8J90 - chains B and J of the 11 polymer chains in the assembly; structure by electron microscopy, 4.71 A resolution (low resolution: residue-level contacts below are approximate; hydrogen-bond / salt-bridge calls are withheld).

# Chain B
Molecule: Histone H4
From: Arabidopsis thaliana
Reference sequence: P59259 (H4_ARATH); residues 0-102 here correspond to UniProt positions 1-103 (UniProt number = residue number + 1)
Chain sequence (106 residues; row label = number of the first residue in the row; numbers below 1 keep their minus sign (Gly-3 is residue -3)):
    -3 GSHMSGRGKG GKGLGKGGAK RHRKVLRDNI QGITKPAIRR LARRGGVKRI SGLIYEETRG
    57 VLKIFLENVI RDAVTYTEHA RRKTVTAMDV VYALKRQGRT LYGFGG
Disordered / not traced: -3 to 22, 102
Sequence notes: expression tag (-3 to -1)
Swiss-Prot annotation at these positions:
  - DNA-binding region: Lys16 to Lys20

# Chain J
Molecule: 169-nt DNA strand
From: synthetic construct
Sequence (169 nucleotides; each row starts with the number of its first residue; numbers below 1 keep their minus sign (DA-73 is residue -73)):
   -73 ATCGGATGTA TATATCTGAC ACGTGCCTGG AGACTAGGGA GTAATCCCCT TGGCGGTTAA
   -13 AACGCGGGGG ACAGCGCGTA CGTGCGTTTA AGCGGTGCTA GAGCTGTCTA CGACCAATTG
    47 AGCGGCCTCG GCACCGGATT CTCAGGCCTG GCTCGCGATA GGGTCCGAT
Disordered / not traced: -73 to -51, 61-95

# Interface between chain B and chain J
Contacting residue pairs (12):
  Arg35(B) - DG8(J)
  Arg45(B) - DC7(J)
  Arg45(B) - DG8(J)
  Ile46(B) - DC7(J)
  Ile46(B) - DG8(J)
  Ser47(B) - DC7(J)
  Gly48(B) - DC7(J)
  Arg78(B) - DA28(J)
  Arg78(B) - DG29(J)
  Lys79(B) - DG27(J)
  Lys79(B) - DA28(J)
  Thr80(B) - DA28(J)
Also at the interface, not in a pair above, chain B (10 interface residues in all): Arg39, Lys44
Also at the interface, not in a pair above, chain J (6 interface residues in all): DT9

# Summary
Chain B and chain J form an interface of 10 and 6 residues respectively. Curated annotation (UniProt) lists a
DNA-binding region on chain B.
Here chain B is Histone H4 (Arabidopsis thaliana) and chain J is a 169-nt DNA strand (synthetic construct).
Entry 8J90 (Cryo-EM structure of DDM1-nucleosome complex) was determined by electron microscopy (same
publication as 8J92).
